Entry 7TNT (electron microscopy, 9.30 A resolution (very low resolution: no residue pairs are listed; an interface is given only as per-side residue counts)); this record covers chains 5D and 5E of the 36 polymer chains in the assembly.

# Chain 5D (and 5E)
Protein: Tubulin beta chain
Organism: Toxoplasma gondii
Notes: chain 5E of this document is another copy of the same molecule, construct and numbering; everything in this record applies to it too
UniProtKB: A0A125YWG5 (A0A125YWG5_TOXGM); residues 1-426 here = UniProt positions 1-426
Sequence (426 residues; row label = number of the first residue in the row):
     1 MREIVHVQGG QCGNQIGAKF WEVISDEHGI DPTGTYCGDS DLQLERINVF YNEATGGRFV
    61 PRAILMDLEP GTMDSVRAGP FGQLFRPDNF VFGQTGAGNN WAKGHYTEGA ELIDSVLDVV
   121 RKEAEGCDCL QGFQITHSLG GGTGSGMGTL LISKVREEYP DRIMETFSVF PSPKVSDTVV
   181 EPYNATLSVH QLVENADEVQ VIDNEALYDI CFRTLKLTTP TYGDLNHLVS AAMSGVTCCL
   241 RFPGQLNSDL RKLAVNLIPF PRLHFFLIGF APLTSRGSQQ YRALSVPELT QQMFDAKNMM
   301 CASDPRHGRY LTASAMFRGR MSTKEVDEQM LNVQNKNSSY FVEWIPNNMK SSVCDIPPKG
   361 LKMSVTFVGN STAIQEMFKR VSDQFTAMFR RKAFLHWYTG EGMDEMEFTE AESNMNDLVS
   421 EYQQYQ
Cystine bridges: Cys-238/Cys-354

# Chain 5D / chain 5E interface
At this resolution (9 A) residue pairs are not listed: 11 residues of chain 5D and 8 of chain 5E lie at the interface.

# Summary
Chain 5D and chain 5E form an interface of 11 and 8 residues respectively.
Chain 5D and chain 5E are both Tubulin beta chain (Toxoplasma gondii); the structure, The tubulin-based conoid
from detergent-extract Toxoplasma gondii cells, was determined by electron microscopy together with 7TNQ and
7TNS from the same study.
